PDB entry 7SAB | electron microscopy, 4.30 A resolution (low resolution: residue-level contacts below are approximate; hydrogen-bond / salt-bridge calls are withheld) | chains A and B of the 4 polymer chains in the assembly

== Chain A ==
Protein: Glutamate receptor ionotropic, NMDA 1
From: Rattus norvegicus
UniProtKB: P35439 (NMDZ1_RAT); residue numbers follow UniProt; this construct covers 1-847
Sequence (847 residues; row label = number of the first residue in the row):
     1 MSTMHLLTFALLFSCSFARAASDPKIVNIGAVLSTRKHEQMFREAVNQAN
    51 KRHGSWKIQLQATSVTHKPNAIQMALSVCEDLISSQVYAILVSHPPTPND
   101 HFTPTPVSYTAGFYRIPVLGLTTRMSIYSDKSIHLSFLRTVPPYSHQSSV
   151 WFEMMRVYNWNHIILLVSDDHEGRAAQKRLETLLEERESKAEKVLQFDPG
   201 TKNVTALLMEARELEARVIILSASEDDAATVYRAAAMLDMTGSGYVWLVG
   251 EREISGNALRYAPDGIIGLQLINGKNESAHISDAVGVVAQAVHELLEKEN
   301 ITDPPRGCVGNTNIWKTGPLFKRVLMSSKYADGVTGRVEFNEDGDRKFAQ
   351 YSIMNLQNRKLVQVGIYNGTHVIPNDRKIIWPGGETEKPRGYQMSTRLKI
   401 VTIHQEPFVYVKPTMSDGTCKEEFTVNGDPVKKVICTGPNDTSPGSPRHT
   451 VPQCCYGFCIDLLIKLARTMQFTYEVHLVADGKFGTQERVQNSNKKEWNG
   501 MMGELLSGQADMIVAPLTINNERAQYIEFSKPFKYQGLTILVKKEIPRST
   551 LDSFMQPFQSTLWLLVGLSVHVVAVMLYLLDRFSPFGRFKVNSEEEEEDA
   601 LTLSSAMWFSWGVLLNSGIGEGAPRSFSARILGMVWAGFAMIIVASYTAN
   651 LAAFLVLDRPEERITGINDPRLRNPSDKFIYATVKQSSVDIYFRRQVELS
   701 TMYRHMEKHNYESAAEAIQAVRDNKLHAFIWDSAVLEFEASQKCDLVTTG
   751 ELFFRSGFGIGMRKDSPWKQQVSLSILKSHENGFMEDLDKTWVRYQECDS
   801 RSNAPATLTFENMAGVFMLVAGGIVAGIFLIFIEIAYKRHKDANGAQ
Unresolved in the structure: 1-24, 53-57, 585-601, 842-847
Sequence notes: conflict Ser22 (Cys in P35439), Gln61 (Asn in P35439), Asp239 (Asn in P35439), Gln350 (Asn in P35439), Gln471 (Asn in P35439), Gln491 (Asn in P35439), Gln771 (Asn in P35439), Asn844 (Arg in P35439), Gly845 (Arg in P35439), Ala846 (Lys in P35439)
Disulfides: Cys79-Cys308, Cys420-Cys454, Cys436-Cys455, Cys744-Cys798
Small-molecule neighbours: 1-(phenyl-1-cyclohexyl)piperidine (1PC): Asn616, Val644, Thr648
UniProt features mapped onto this chain:
  - region: Leu603 to Pro624 (Pore-forming)
  - binding site (glycine): Pro516, Thr518, Arg523, Ser688, Asp732
  - glycosylation (N-linked (GlcNAc...) asparagine): Asn203, Asn276, Asn300, Asn368, Asn440, Asn674
What the authors report for this chain:
  - binding site for 1-(phenyl-1-cyclohexyl)piperidine: Asn616, Val644, Thr648
  - mutagenesis - V644A: increased binding to 1-(phenyl-1-cyclohexyl)piperidine

== Chain B ==
Protein: Glutamate receptor ionotropic, NMDA 2B
From: Rattus norvegicus
UniProtKB: Q00960 (NMDE2_RAT); numbering as in UniProt (aligned over 27-852)
Sequence (883 residues; row label = number of the first residue in the row; numbers below 1 keep their minus sign (Met-30 is residue -30)):
   -30 MGTMRLFLLAVLFLFSFARATGWSHPQFEKGGGSGGGSGGSAWSHPQFEK
    20 GALVPRGRSQKSPPSIGIAVILVGTSDEVAIKDAHEKDDFHHLSVVPRVE
    70 LVAMNETDPKSIITRICDLMSDRKIQGVVFADDTDQEAIAQILDFISAQT
   120 LTPILGIHGGSSMIMADKDESSMFFQFGPSIEQQASVMLNIMEEYDWYIF
   170 SIVTTYFPGYQDFVNKIRSTIENSFVGWELEEVLLLDMSLDDGDSKIQNQ
   220 LKKLQSPIILLYCTKEEATYIFEVANSVGLTGYGYTWIVPSLVAGDTDTV
   270 PSEFPTGLISVSYDEWDYGLPARVRDGIAIITTAASDMLSEHSFIPEPKS
   320 SCYNTHEKRIYQSNMLNRYLINVTFEGRNLSFSEDGYQMHPKLVIILLNK
   370 ERKWERVGKWKDKSLQMKYYVWPRMCPETEEQEDDHLSIVTLEEAPFVIV
   420 ESVDPLSGTCMRNTVPCQKRIISENKTDEEPGYIKKCCKGFCIDILKKIS
   470 KSVKFTYDLYLVTNGKHGKKINGTWNGMIGEVVMKRAYMAVGSLTINEER
   520 SEVVDFSVPFIETGISVMVSRSNGTVSPSAFLEPFSADVWVMMFVMLLIV
   570 SAVAVFVFEYFSPVGYNRCLADGREPGGPSFTIGKAIWLLWGLVFNNSVP
   620 VQNPKGTTSKIMVSVWAFFAVIFLASYTANLAAFMIQEEYVDQVSGLSDK
   670 KFQRPNDFSPPFRFGTVPNGSTERNIRNNYAEMHAYMGKFNQRGVDDALL
   720 SLKTGKLDAFIYDAAVLNYMAGRDEGCKLVTIGSGKVFASTGYGIAIQKD
   770 SGWKRQVDLAILQLFGDGEMEELEALWLTGICHNEKNEVMSSQLDIDNMA
   820 GVFYMLGAAMALSLITFICEHLFYWQFRHSFMG
Unresolved in the structure: -30 to 33, 395-402, 580-598, 846-852
Sequence notes: expression tag (-30 to 26); conflict Ser849 (Cys in Q00960)
Disulfides: Cys86-Cys321, Cys429-Cys456, Cys436-Cys457, Cys746-Cys801
Glycans and other covalent adducts: N-acetylglucosamine (NAG) linked to Asn491, Asn688
Small-molecule neighbours: 1-(phenyl-1-cyclohexyl)piperidine (1PC): Asn615, Leu643, Thr647
UniProt features mapped onto this chain:
  - region: Lys604 to Pro623 (Pore-forming)
  - binding site (Zn(2+)): His127, Glu284
  - binding site (L-glutamate): Thr514, Arg519, Ser690, Thr691, Asp732
  - site: Asn615 (Functional determinant of NMDA receptors)
  - glycosylation (N-linked (GlcNAc...) asparagine): Asn74, Asn341, Asn348, Asn444, Asn491, Asn542, Asn688
What the authors report for this chain:
  - binding site for 1-(phenyl-1-cyclohexyl)piperidine: Leu643, Thr647
  - mutagenesis - N615Q (8.9-fold), L643A, T647S: decreased binding to 1-(phenyl-1-cyclohexyl)piperidine

== Chain A / chain B interface ==
Pairs across the interface - 55 pairs, chain A then chain B:
  Asn70(A) with Tyr322(B); Asn323(B)
  Ile72(A) with Cys321(B); Tyr322(B)
  Leu76(A) with Lys79(B); Ile82(B)
  Tyr109(A) with Phe114(B)
  Phe113(A) with Pro78(B); Ala107(B); Ile111(B)
  Ile133(A) with Ala135(B)
  Cys308(A) with Thr76(B); Asp77(B)
  Val309(A) with Thr76(B); Asp77(B)
  Thr312(A) with Glu75(B); Thr76(B); Gln105(B)
  Met555(A) with Gln812(B)
  Gln556(A) with Gln812(B)
  Pro557(A) with Gln812(B); Leu813(B)
  Phe558(A) with Gln812(B); Leu813(B)
  Gln559(A) with Gln812(B); Leu813(B); Asp814(B)
  Ser560(A) with Gln812(B)
  Thr561(A) with Ile815(B)
  Leu562(A) with Leu813(B); Ile815(B)
  Leu565(A) with Phe822(B)
  Phe583(A) with Phe836(B); His840(B)
  Val613(A) with Ser617(B)
  Gly620(A) with Pro619(B)
  Arg630(A) with Trp607(B)
  Met634(A) with Trp607(B); Trp610(B)
  Val635(A) with Ala828(B)
  Met641(A) with Phe614(B)
  Ile642(A) with Phe550(B); Tyr646(B)
  Ala649(A) with Leu650(B)
  Asn650(A) with Leu813(B)
  Phe654(A) with Ser811(B)
  Leu657(A) with Glu807(B); Met809(B)
  Asp669(A) with Ile800(B)
  Pro670(A) with Thr798(B)
  Arg671(A) with Ile800(B)
  Asn674(A) with Trp796(B)
  Ser700(A) with Arg431(B)
  Arg704(A) with Phe194(B); Met430(B)
Also at the interface, not in a pair above, chain A (58 interface residues in all): Tyr114, Ser132, His134, Gly310, Asn311, Asn492, Met576, Arg582, Phe609, Asn616, Ile619, Ser628, Ile631, Leu632, Gly633, Trp636, Ala645, Thr648, Ala653, Val656, Arg659, Arg673
Also at the interface, not in a pair above, chain B (57 interface residues in all): Thr83, Ile108, Asp136, Phe176, Ser188, Asn615, Val618, Thr647, Ala651, Met654, Ile655, Arg742, Leu795, Met818, Leu825, Leu831, Ser832, Leu833

== In short ==
The interface between chain A and chain B involves 58 residues on one side and 57 on the other.
1-(phenyl-1-cyclohexyl)piperidine is bound between chain A and chain B. From the paper: a binding site for
1-(phenyl-1-cyclohexyl)piperidine at Asn616(A), Val644(A) and Leu643(B) among others; N615Q, L643A and T647S
of chain B reduce binding to 1-(phenyl-1-cyclohexyl)piperidine.
Here chain A is Glutamate receptor ionotropic, NMDA 1 and chain B is Glutamate receptor ionotropic, NMDA 2B,
both from Rattus norvegicus. Entry 7SAB (Phencyclidine-bound GluN1a-GluN2B NMDA receptors) was determined by
electron microscopy together with 7SAA, 7SAC and 7SAD from the same study.
